PDB entry 5Z7X | X-ray diffraction, 2.06 A resolution | chain A

[Chain A]
Name: Hyposensitive to light 4
From: Striga hermonthica
UniProt: A0A0M4AMQ0 (A0A0M4AMQ0_STRHE); residues 1-269 here = UniProt positions 1-269
Amino-acid sequence (274 residues; each row starts with the number of its first residue; numbers below 1 keep their minus sign (Gly-4 is residue -4)):
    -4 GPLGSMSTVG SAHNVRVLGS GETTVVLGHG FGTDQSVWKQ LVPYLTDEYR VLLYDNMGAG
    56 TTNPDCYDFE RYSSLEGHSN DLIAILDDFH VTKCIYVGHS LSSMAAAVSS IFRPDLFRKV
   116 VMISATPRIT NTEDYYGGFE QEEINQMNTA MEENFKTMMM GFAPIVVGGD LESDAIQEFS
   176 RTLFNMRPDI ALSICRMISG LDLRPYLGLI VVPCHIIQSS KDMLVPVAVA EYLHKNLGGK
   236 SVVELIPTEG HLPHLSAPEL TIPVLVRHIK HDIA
Disordered / not traced: -4 to -1
Differences from the reference sequence: expression tag (-4 to 0)
Residues lining bound ligands: Mg2+ (MG): Ser95, Leu96, Met99, Ala120, Thr121
What the authors report for this chain:
  - specificity-determining residues: Phe150

[Summary]
Chain A binds Mg2+. From the paper: the specificity determinant Phe150.
Chain A is Hyposensitive to light 4 (Striga hermonthica); the structure, Crystal structure of Striga
hermonthica HTL4 (ShHTL4), was determined by X-ray diffraction, deposited together with 5Z7W, 5Z7Y and 5Z7Z.
